4UNY - chains A and C of the 6 polymer chains in the assembly; structure by X-ray diffraction, 2.90 A resolution.

# Chain A (and C)
Protein: Hay subunit of haemagglutinin
Organism: Influenza A virus (A/CANINE/COLORADO/17864/2006(H3N8))
Notes: chain C of this document is another copy of the same molecule, construct and numbering; everything in this record applies to it too
Reference sequence: Q82847 (Q82847_9INFA); residues 2-329 here correspond to UniProt positions 17-344 (UniProt number = residue number + 15)
Sequence (330 residues; numbered 0 to 329; the number before each row is that of its first residue; numbering starts at 0):
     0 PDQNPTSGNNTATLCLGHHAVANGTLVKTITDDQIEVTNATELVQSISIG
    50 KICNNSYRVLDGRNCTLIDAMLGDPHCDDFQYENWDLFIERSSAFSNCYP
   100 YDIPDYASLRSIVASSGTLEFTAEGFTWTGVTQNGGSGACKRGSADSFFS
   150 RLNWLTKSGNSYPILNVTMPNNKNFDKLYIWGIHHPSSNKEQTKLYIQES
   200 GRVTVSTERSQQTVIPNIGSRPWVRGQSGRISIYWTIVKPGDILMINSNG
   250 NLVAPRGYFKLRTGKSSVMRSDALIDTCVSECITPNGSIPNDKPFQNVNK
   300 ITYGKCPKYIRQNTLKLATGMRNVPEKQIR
Disordered / not traced: 0-8, 326-329 (chain C: fully traced)
Sequence notes: expression tag (0-1)
Disulfide bonds: Cys52-Cys277, Cys64-Cys76, Cys97-Cys139, Cys281-Cys305
Covalently attached groups: N-acetylglucosamine (NAG) linked to Asn38, Asn63, Asn285; glycan linked to Asn165
What the authors report for this chain:
  - binding site for beta-D-galactopyranose: Gln226
  - specificity-determining residues: Trp222

# Chain A / chain C interface
Pairs across the interface (22):
  Asn165(A) - Ser219(C)  hydrogen bond
  Arg201(A) - Ile217(C)  hydrogen bond (side chain-backbone)
  Thr203(A) - Ile217(C)
  Thr203(A) - Arg220(C)
  Ser205(A) - Arg220(C)
  Ser205(A) - Pro221(C)
  Thr206(A) - Pro221(C)
  Thr206(A) - Arg229(C)
  Glu207(A) - Pro221(C)
  Glu207(A) - Arg229(C)
  Arg208(A) - Asp101(C)
  Gln210(A) - Asp101(C)  hydrogen bond
  Gln210(A) - His184(C)
  Gln210(A) - Arg220(C)  hydrogen bond
  Gln210(A) - Ser231(C)
  Thr212(A) - Asn216(C)  hydrogen bond
  Ile242(A) - Pro221(C)  hydrophobic
  Met244(A) - Ser219(C)
  Met244(A) - Arg220(C)
  Met244(A) - Pro221(C)
  Asn246(A) - Gly218(C)
  Asn246(A) - Ser219(C)
Other interface residues (no listed pair), chain C (13 interface residues in all): Tyr100, Trp222, Val223

# Overview
Chain A and chain C form an interface of 12 and 13 residues respectively; the contacts include 5 hydrogen
bonds. Polar contacts include Asn165(A)-Ser219(C), Arg201(A)-Ile217(C) and Gln210(A)-Asp101(C).
N-acetylglucosamine is covalently linked to Asn38(A), Asn63(A) and Asn285(A). The paper reports a binding site
for beta-D-galactopyranose at Gln226(A); the specificity determinant Trp222(A).
Chain A and chain C are both Hay subunit of haemagglutinin (Influenza A virus
(A/CANINE/COLORADO/17864/2006(H3N8))); the structure, Structure of the A_Equine_Newmarket_2_93 H3
haemagglutinin in complex with 6SO4-3SLN, was determined by X-ray diffraction together with 4UNW, 4UNX, 4UNZ,
4UO0, 4UO1, 4UO2 and 8 further entries from the same study.
